PDB entry 5I9T | X-ray diffraction, 1.95 A resolution | chains A and E of the 4 polymer chains in the assembly

Chain A:
Molecule: Caspase-3
From: Homo sapiens
Notes: EC 3.4.22.56
UniProtKB: P42574 (CASP3_HUMAN); residues 1-277 here = UniProt positions 1-277
Sequence (278 residues; each row starts with the number of its first residue):
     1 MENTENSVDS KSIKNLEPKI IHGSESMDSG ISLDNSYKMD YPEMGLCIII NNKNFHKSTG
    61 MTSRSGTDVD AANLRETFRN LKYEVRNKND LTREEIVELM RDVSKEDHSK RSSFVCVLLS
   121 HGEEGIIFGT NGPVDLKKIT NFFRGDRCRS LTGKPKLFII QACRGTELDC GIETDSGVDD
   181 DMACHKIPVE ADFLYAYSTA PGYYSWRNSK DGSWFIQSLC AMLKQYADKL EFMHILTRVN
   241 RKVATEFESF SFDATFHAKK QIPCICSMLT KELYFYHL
Disordered / not traced: 1-28, 174-184
Construct notes: engineered mutation Cys266 (Val in P42574); expression tag (278)
Swiss-Prot annotation at these positions:
  - active site: His121, Cys163
  - modified residue: Met1 (N-acetylmethionine), Lys11 (N6-acetyllysine), Ser26 (Phosphoserine), Cys163 (S-nitrosocysteine), Arg207 (Microbial infection: ADP-riboxanated arginine)
  - mutagenesis: Asp9 (D9A: In P3-D3A mutant; abolished cleavage and activation, leading to prevent thiol protease activity; when associated with A-28 and A-175), Asp28 (D28A: In P3-D3A mutant; abolished cleavage and activation, leading to prevent thiol protease activity; when associated with A-9 and A-175), Asp175 (D175A: In P3-D3A mutant; abolished cleavage and activation, leading to prevent thiol protease activity; when associated with A-9 and A-28), Arg207 (R207A: Abolished ADP-riboxanation by C.violaceum CopC)

Chain E:
Molecule: Ace-asp-glu-val-ask
Sequence (6 residues; each row starts with the number of its first residue):
     1 XDEVDX
Modified positions: ACE (acetyl group) at position 1; 0QE (chloromethane) at position 6

Chain A / chain E interface:
Contacting residue pairs - 26 pairs, chain A then chain E:
  Arg64(A) - Asp5(E)  salt bridge
  Ser120(A) - Asp5(E)
  His121(A) - Asp5(E)  hydrogen bond (side chain-backbone)
  His121(A) - 0QE_6(E)
  Gly122(A) - Asp5(E)
  Gln161(A) - Asp5(E)  hydrogen bond
  Cys163(A) - Asp5(E)  hydrogen bond (side chain-backbone)
  Cys163(A) - 0QE_6(E)
  Tyr204(A) - Val4(E)  hydrophobic
  Ser205(A) - Val4(E)
  Ser205(A) - Asp5(E)  hydrogen bond (backbone-backbone)
  Trp206(A) - Asp2(E)
  Trp206(A) - Glu3(E)
  Trp206(A) - Val4(E)  hydrophobic
  Arg207(A) - ACE_1(E)
  Arg207(A) - Asp2(E)
  Arg207(A) - Glu3(E)  salt bridge
  Arg207(A) - Val4(E)  hydrogen bond (side chain-backbone)
  Arg207(A) - Asp5(E)  salt bridge
  Asn208(A) - ACE_1(E)
  Asn208(A) - Asp2(E)  hydrogen bond
  Ser209(A) - ACE_1(E)  hydrogen bond (backbone-backbone)
  Trp214(A) - Asp2(E)
  Glu248(A) - Asp2(E)
  Ser249(A) - Asp2(E)
  Phe250(A) - Asp2(E)  hydrogen bond (backbone-side chain)
Interface residues without a listed pair, chain A (20 interface residues in all): Ser63, Ser65, Ala162, Phe256

Overview:
20 residues of chain A and 6 residues of chain E are in contact; the contacts include 8 hydrogen bonds and 3
salt bridges. Polar contacts include Arg64(A)-Asp5(E), Arg207(A)-Glu3(E) and Arg207(A)-Asp5(E).
Here chain A is Caspase-3 (Homo sapiens) and chain E is Ace-asp-glu-val-ask. Entry 5I9T (Caspase 3 V266C) was
determined by X-ray diffraction together with 5I9B, 5IAB, 5IAE, 5IAG, 5IAJ, 5IAK and 6 further entries from
the same study.
